Entry 1BFT (X-ray diffraction, 2.00 A resolution); this record covers chains A and B.

== Chain A (and B) ==
Molecule: Nuclear factor nf-kappa-B P65
Source organism: Mus musculus
Notes: fragment: dimerization domain; chain B of this document is another copy of the same molecule, construct and numbering; everything in this record applies to it too
Reference sequence: Q04207 (TF65_MOUSE); numbering as in UniProt (aligned over 191-291)
Chain sequence (101 residues; each row starts with the number of its first residue):
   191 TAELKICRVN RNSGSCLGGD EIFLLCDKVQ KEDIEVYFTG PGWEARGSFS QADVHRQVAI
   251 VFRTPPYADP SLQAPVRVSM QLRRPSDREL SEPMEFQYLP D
UniProt features mapped onto this chain:
  - modified residue: Lys218 (N6-acetyllysine), Lys221 (N6-acetyllysine), Thr254 (Phosphothreonine), Ser276 (Phosphoserine), Ser281 (Phosphoserine)
  - mutagenesis: Ser281 (S281A/E: Abolishes DNA-binding and transcriptional activity)

== How chain A and chain B interact ==
Residue-residue contacts (31; chain A residue first):
  Cys197(A) - His245(B)
  Arg198(A) - Phe213(B)
  Arg198(A) - Asp243(B)  salt bridge
  Arg198(A) - Val251(B)
  Val199(A) - Phe213(B)
  Asn200(A) - Phe213(B)
  Glu211(A) - Arg198(B)  salt bridge
  Phe213(A) - Arg198(B)
  Phe213(A) - Val199(B)
  Phe213(A) - Asn200(B)
  Phe213(A) - Phe213(B)  hydrophobic
  Leu215(A) - Phe213(B)  hydrophobic
  Leu215(A) - His245(B)
  Leu215(A) - Val251(B)  hydrophobic
  Cys216(A) - His245(B)  hydrogen bond (backbone-side chain)
  Cys216(A) - Arg246(B)
  Asp217(A) - Arg246(B)  salt bridge
  Lys218(A) - Arg246(B)
  Asp243(A) - Arg198(B)  salt bridge
  His245(A) - Cys197(B)
  His245(A) - Leu215(B)
  His245(A) - Cys216(B)  hydrogen bond (side chain-backbone)
  His245(A) - Val248(B)  hydrogen bond (side chain-backbone)
  Arg246(A) - Asp217(B)  salt bridge
  Arg246(A) - Lys218(B)
  Val248(A) - His245(B)  hydrogen bond (backbone-side chain)
  Val248(A) - Arg246(B)
  Val248(A) - Val248(B)  hydrophobic
  Ala249(A) - Leu215(B)  hydrophobic
  Val251(A) - Arg198(B)
  Val251(A) - Leu215(B)  hydrophobic
Interface residues without a listed pair, chain A (17 interface residues in all): Ala242
Interface residues without a listed pair, chain B (16 interface residues in all): Glu211, Ala249

== Overview ==
Chain A and chain B form an interface of 17 and 16 residues respectively; the contacts include 4 hydrogen
bonds and 5 salt bridges. Polar pairs include Arg198(A)-Asp243(B), Glu211(A)-Arg198(B) and
Asp217(A)-Arg246(B). UniProt lists one mutagenesis site on chain A.
Both chains are Nuclear factor nf-kappa-B P65 (Mus musculus). Entry 1BFT (Structure of nf-kb P65 homodimer
bound to a kb site) was determined by X-ray diffraction (same publication as 1BFS).
